PDB entry 4QDQ | X-ray diffraction, 1.95 A resolution | chain A

[Chain A]
Name: Neuropilin-2
Organism: Homo sapiens
Notes: fragment: Neuropilin-2 b1b2 domain, VEGF-C C-terminus
UniProtKB: O60462 (NRP2_HUMAN); residues 276-595 here = UniProt positions 276-595
Chain sequence (329 residues; numbered 272 to 600; the number before each row is that of its first residue):
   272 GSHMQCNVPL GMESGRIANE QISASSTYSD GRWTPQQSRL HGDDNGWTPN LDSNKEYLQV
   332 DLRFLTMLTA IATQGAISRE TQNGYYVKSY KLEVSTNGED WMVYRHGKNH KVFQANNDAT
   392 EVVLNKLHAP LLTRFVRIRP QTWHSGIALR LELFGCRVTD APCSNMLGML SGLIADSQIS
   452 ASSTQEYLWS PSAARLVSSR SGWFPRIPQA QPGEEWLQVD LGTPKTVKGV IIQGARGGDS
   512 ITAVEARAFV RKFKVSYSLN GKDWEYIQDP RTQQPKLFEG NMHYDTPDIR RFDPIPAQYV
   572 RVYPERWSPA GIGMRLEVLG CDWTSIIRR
Not modelled in the structure: 272-275, 508-516
Cystine bridges: Cys-277/Cys-427, Cys-434/Cys-592
Sequence notes: expression tag (272-275, 596-600)
Curated features (UniProtKB/Swiss-Prot):
  - natural variant: Arg-334 (R334C: Rare variant), Arg-428 (R428W: Rare variant)
Reported in the primary citation:
  - mutagenesis - T319R: abolished binding to AP-VEGF-C

[Overview]
From the paper: T319R abolishes binding to AP-VEGF-C.
Chain A is Neuropilin-2 (Homo sapiens); the structure, Physical basis for Nrp2 ligand binding, was determined
by X-ray diffraction (same publication as 4QDR).
